7DJM - chain A; structure by X-ray diffraction, 1.70 A resolution.

# Chain A
Protein: Protein SUPPRESSOR OF QUENCHING 1, chloroplastic
Organism: Arabidopsis thaliana
Notes: EC 3.1.3.-; fragment: nhl_ctd
Reference sequence: Q8VZ10 (SOQ1_ARATH); residue numbers follow UniProt; this construct covers 560-1055
Sequence (498 residues; row label = number of the first residue in the row; note: 559 numbers in that range are skipped by the numbering (no residue carries them; nothing is unmodelled there); numbers below 1 keep their minus sign (Met-1 is residue -1)):
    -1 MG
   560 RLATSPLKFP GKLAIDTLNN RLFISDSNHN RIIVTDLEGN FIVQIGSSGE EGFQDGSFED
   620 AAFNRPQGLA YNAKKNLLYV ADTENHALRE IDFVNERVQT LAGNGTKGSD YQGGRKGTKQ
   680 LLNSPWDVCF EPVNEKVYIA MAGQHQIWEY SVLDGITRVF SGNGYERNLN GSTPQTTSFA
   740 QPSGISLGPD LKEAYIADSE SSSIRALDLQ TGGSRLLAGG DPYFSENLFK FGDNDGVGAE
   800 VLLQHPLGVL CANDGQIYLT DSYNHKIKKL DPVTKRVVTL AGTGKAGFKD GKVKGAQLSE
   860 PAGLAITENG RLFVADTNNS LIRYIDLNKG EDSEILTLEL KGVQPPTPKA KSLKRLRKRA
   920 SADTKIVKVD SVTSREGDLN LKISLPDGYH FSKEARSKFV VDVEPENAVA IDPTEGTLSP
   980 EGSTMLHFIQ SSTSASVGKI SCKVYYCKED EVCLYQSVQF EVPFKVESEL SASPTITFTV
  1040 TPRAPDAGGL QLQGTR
Unresolved in the structure: -1, 908-922, 1007-1014, 1039-1055
Differences from the reference sequence: initiating methionine (-1); expression tag (0)
Swiss-Prot annotation at these positions:
  - mutagenesis: Glu859 (E859K: In soq1-2; high light intensity-dependent and irreversible nonphotochemical quenching (NPQ) due to a decrease in chlorophyll excited-state lifetime)
Bound ions: Na+ near Leu863 (its only coordinating residue here)

# In short
From UniProt: one mutagenesis site.
Chain A is Protein SUPPRESSOR OF QUENCHING 1, chloroplastic (Arabidopsis thaliana); the structure, Structure
of four truncated and mutated forms of quenching protein, was determined by X-ray diffraction together with
7DJJ, 7DJK and 7DJL from the same study.
